1G70 - chains A and B; structure by solution NMR.

[Chain A]
Molecule: Hiv-1 rre-iib 32 nucleotide RNA
Source organism: Human immunodeficiency virus 1
Sequence (32 nucleotides; row label = number of the first residue in the row; note: 7 numbers in that range are skipped by the numbering (no residue carries them; nothing is unmodelled there)):
    41 GGUCUGGGCG CA
    54 C
    60 UUCGG
    66 UGACGGUACA GGCC
Reported in the primary citation:
  - conformationally variable residues (side-chain flip): U72
  - contacts within the chain: G47-A73, G48-G71, G50-G70 (pi stacking), U43-G77

[Chain B]
Protein: Rsg-1.2 peptide
Source organism: Human immunodeficiency virus 1
Reference sequence: Q7SIF5 (Q7SIF5_9HIV1); residue numbers follow UniProt; this construct covers 1-22
Amino-acid sequence (22 residues; each row starts with the number of its first residue):
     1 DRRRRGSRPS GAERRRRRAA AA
Unresolved in the structure: 1-6

[How chain A and chain B interact]
Contacting residue pairs (34):
  G42(A) - Arg18(B)  phosphate contact
  C44(A) - Arg15(B)  phosphate contact
  C44(A) - Ala19(B)  phosphate contact
  U45(A) - Ala12(B)  base contact
  U45(A) - Arg16(B)  phosphate contact
  G46(A) - Ser10(B)  base contact
  G46(A) - Gly11(B)  base contact
  G46(A) - Ala12(B)  base contact
  G46(A) - Arg15(B)  base contact
  G47(A) - Arg8(B)  sugar contact
  G47(A) - Ser10(B)  base contact
  G47(A) - Gly11(B)  base contact
  G48(A) - Ser7(B)  phosphate contact
  C49(A) - Arg14(B)  base contact
  C51(A) - Arg8(B)  base contact
  A52(A) - Arg8(B)  base contact
  G64(A) - Ser7(B)  phosphate contact
  G64(A) - Arg8(B)  base contact
  U66(A) - Arg8(B)  base contact
  U66(A) - Glu13(B)  phosphate contact
  U66(A) - Arg17(B)  phosphate contact
  G67(A) - Arg8(B)  base contact
  G67(A) - Pro9(B)  base contact
  G67(A) - Arg17(B)  phosphate contact
  A68(A) - Arg17(B)  phosphate contact
  A68(A) - Arg18(B)  sugar contact
  A68(A) - Ala21(B)  base contact
  C69(A) - Arg14(B)  base contact
  G70(A) - Arg14(B)  base contact
  G71(A) - Arg14(B)  sugar contact
  G71(A) - Arg15(B)  base contact
  U72(A) - Arg15(B)  sugar contact
  A73(A) - Arg15(B)  base contact
  C74(A) - Arg15(B)  base contact
Also at the interface, not in a pair above, chain A (20 interface residues in all): G63
From the paper, about this interface:
  - pairs named by the authors: U72(A)-Arg15(B), Pro9(B)-U66(A) (hydrophobic contact), Pro9(B)-G67(A) (hydrophobic contact), Ala12(B)-U45(A) (hydrophobic contact), Ala12(B)-G46(A) (hydrophobic contact), Arg14(B)-G70(A) (hydrogen bond), Arg14(B)-C69(A), Arg15(B)-A73(A) (hydrogen bond), Arg17(B)-U66(A), Arg17(B)-G67(A)
  - interface residues, chain A: A68(A)
  - interface residues, chain B: Arg16(B), Arg18(B)

[Summary]
20 residues of chain A face 14 of chain B across their interface. The authors report contacts between U72(A)
and Arg15(B), Arg14(B) and C69(A) and Arg17(B) and U66(A) among others; hydrophobic contacts between Pro9(B)
and U66(A), Pro9(B) and G67(A) and Ala12(B) and U45(A) among others; hydrogen bonds between Arg14(B) and
G70(A) and Arg15(B) and A73(A). The paper reports interface residues A68(A) and Arg16(B) among others;
conformational variability at U72(A).
Chain A is Hiv-1 rre-iib 32 nucleotide RNA and chain B is Rsg-1.2 peptide, both from Human immunodeficiency
virus 1; the structure, Complex of HIV-1 rre-iib RNA with rsg-1.2 peptide, was determined by solution NMR.
